5KIN - chains C and D of the 4 polymer chains in the assembly; structure by X-ray diffraction, 2.45 A resolution.

[Chain C]
Molecule: Tryptophan synthase alpha chain
Organism: Streptococcus pneumoniae serotype 4 (strain ATCC BAA-334 / TIGR4)
Notes: EC 4.2.1.20
Reference sequence: Q97P33 (TRPA_STRPN); numbering as in UniProt (aligned over 1-258)
Chain sequence (258 residues; row label = number of the first residue in the row):
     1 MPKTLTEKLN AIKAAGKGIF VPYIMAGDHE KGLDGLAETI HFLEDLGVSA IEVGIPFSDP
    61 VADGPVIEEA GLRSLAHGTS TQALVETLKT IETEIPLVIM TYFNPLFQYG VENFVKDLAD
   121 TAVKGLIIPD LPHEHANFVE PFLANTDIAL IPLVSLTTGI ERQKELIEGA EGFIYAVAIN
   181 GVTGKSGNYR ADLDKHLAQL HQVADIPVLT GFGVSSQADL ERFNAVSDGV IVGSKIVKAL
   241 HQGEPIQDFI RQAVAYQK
Unresolved in the structure: 182-187
UniProt features mapped onto this chain:
  - active site (Proton acceptor): Glu52, Asp63
Reported in the primary citation:
  - catalytic residues: Glu52 (citing earlier work)
  - specificity-determining residues: Val61 (proposed by the authors, not directly observed)

[Chain D]
Molecule: Tryptophan synthase beta chain
Organism: Streptococcus pneumoniae serotype 4 (strain ATCC BAA-334 / TIGR4)
Notes: EC 4.2.1.20
Reference sequence: Q97P32 (TRPB_STRPN); residue numbers follow UniProt; this construct covers 4-407
Chain sequence (407 residues; numbered 1 to 407; the number before each row is that of its first residue):
     1 SNAQEPNKDG FYGKFGGRFV PETLMTAVLE LEKAYRESQA DPSFQEELNQ LLRQYVGRET
    61 PLYYAKNLTQ HIGGAKIYLK REDLNHTGAH KINNALGQVW LAKRMGKKKI IAETGAGQHG
   121 VATATAAALF NMECTIYMGE EDVKRQALNV FRMELLGAKV EAVTDGSRVL KDAVNAALRS
   181 WVANIDDTHY ILGSALGPHP FPEIVRDFQS VIGREAKQQY RDLTGRDLPD ALVACVGGGS
   241 NAIGLFHPFV EDESVAMYGT EAAGLGVDTE HHAATLTKGR PGVLHGSLMD VLQDAHGQIL
   301 EAFSISAGLD YPGIGPEHSH YHDIKRASYV PVTDEEALEG FQLLSRVEGI IPALESSHAI
   361 AFAVKLAKEL GPEKSMIVCL SGRGDKDVVQ VKDRLEADAA KKGEAHA
Unresolved in the structure: 1-3, 403-407
Sequence notes: expression tag (1-3)
Modified positions: Lys91 ((2S)-2-amino-6-[[3-hydroxy-2-methyl-5-(phosphonooxymethyl)pyridin-4-yl]methylideneamino]hexanoic acid; LLP)
UniProt features mapped onto this chain:
  - modified residue: Lys91 (N6-(pyridoxal phosphate)lysine)
Reported in the primary citation:
  - catalytic residues: Thr114, Asp310 (citing earlier work)

[Interface between chain C and chain D]
Contacting residue pairs - 49 pairs, chain C then chain D:
  Pro56(C) - Gln298(D)  hydrogen bond (backbone-side chain)
  Phe57(C) - Gly297(D)
  Phe57(C) - Gln298(D)
  Ser58(C) - Lys171(D)  hydrogen bond (backbone-side chain)
  Ser58(C) - Gln298(D)  hydrogen bond (backbone-side chain)
  Ser58(C) - Ile299(D)  hydrogen bond (side chain-backbone)
  Asp59(C) - Lys171(D)  salt bridge
  Asp59(C) - Leu284(D)
  Asp59(C) - Ile299(D)
  Pro60(C) - Asn175(D)  hydrogen bond (backbone-side chain)
  Asp63(C) - Arg179(D)
  Glu68(C) - Asn175(D)
  Leu75(C) - Gln298(D)
  Ser80(C) - His296(D)
  Gln82(C) - His296(D)
  Phe103(C) - Phe19(D)  hydrophobic
  Phe103(C) - Val283(D)  hydrophobic
  Asn104(C) - Gly282(D)
  Asn104(C) - Val283(D)  hydrogen bond (side chain-backbone)
  Asn104(C) - Gln293(D)  hydrogen bond
  Asn104(C) - Gly297(D)  hydrogen bond (side chain-backbone)
  Pro105(C) - His296(D)
  Phe107(C) - Leu288(D)  hydrophobic
  Gln108(C) - Arg280(D)  hydrogen bond
  Gln108(C) - Pro281(D)  hydrogen bond (side chain-backbone)
  Gln108(C) - Gly282(D)
  Gln108(C) - Gln293(D)  hydrogen bond
  Gln108(C) - Gly297(D)
  Pro129(C) - Pro21(D)
  Asp130(C) - Phe19(D)
  Asp130(C) - Val20(D)
  Leu131(C) - Phe19(D)  hydrophobic
  Pro132(C) - Arg18(D)
  Pro132(C) - Phe19(D)
  Pro132(C) - Val20(D)
  Pro132(C) - Met25(D)  hydrophobic
  His135(C) - Asp9(D)
  His135(C) - Phe11(D)
  His135(C) - Gly17(D)
  His135(C) - Arg18(D)  hydrogen bond (side chain-backbone)
  His135(C) - Phe19(D)
  Phe138(C) - Phe19(D)  hydrophobic
  Leu153(C) - Glu22(D)
  Thr158(C) - Thr26(D)
  Arg162(C) - Glu22(D)  salt bridge
  Arg162(C) - Met25(D)
  Leu166(C) - Glu22(D)
  Val177(C) - Thr23(D)
  Ile179(C) - Val182(D)  hydrophobic
Interface residues without a listed pair, chain C (34 interface residues in all): Val61, Ala62, Glu69, Thr79, Glu134, Ser155, Asn180
Interface residues without a listed pair, chain D (29 interface residues in all): Leu29, Gly166, Ala183

[Overview]
34 residues of chain C face 29 of chain D across their interface; the contacts include 12 hydrogen bonds and 2
salt bridges. Polar contacts include Asp59(C)-Lys171(D), Arg162(C)-Glu22(D) and Pro56(C)-Gln298(D). From
UniProt: active-site residues Glu52(C) and Asp63(C) on chain C. From the paper: catalytic residues Glu52(C)
and Thr114(D) among others; the specificity determinant Val61(C).
Here chain C is Tryptophan synthase alpha chain and chain D is Tryptophan synthase beta chain, both from
Streptococcus pneumoniae serotype 4 (strain ATCC BAA-334 / TIGR4). Entry 5KIN (Crystal structure of tryptophan
synthase alpha beta complex from Streptococcus pneumoniae) was determined by X-ray diffraction, deposited
together with 5KZM.
